PDB entry 2EW8 | X-ray diffraction, 2.10 A resolution | chains A and B of the 4 polymer chains in the assembly

[Chain A (and B)]
Molecule: (S)-1-Phenylethanol dehydrogenase
Organism: Azoarcus sp. EbN1
Notes: chain B of this document is another copy of the same molecule, construct and numbering; everything in this record applies to it too
Amino-acid sequence (249 residues; numbered 1 to 249; the number before each row is that of its first residue):
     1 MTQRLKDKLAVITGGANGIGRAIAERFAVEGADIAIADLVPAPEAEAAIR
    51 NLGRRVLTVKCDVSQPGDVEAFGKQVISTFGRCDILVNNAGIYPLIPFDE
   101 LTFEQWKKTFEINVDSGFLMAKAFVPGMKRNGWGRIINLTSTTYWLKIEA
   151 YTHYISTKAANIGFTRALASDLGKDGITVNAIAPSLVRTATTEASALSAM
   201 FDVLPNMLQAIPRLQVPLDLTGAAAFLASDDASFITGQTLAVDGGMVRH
Not modelled in the structure: 1-2, 188-205 (chain B: 1-2, 188-206)

[Chain A / chain B interface]
Residue-residue contacts - 61 pairs, chain A then chain B:
  Arg26(A) - Asp231(B)  salt bridge
  Arg166(A) - Arg248(B)  hydrogen bond (backbone-side chain)
  Arg166(A) - His249(B)  hydrogen bond (side chain-backbone)
  Ala169(A) - Ala210(B)
  Ser170(A) - Arg248(B)  hydrogen bond
  Gly173(A) - Ala210(B)
  Gly173(A) - Ile211(B)
  Gly173(A) - Pro212(B)
  Lys174(A) - Ala210(B)
  Lys174(A) - Pro212(B)
  Gln209(A) - Phe234(B)
  Ala210(A) - Ala169(B)
  Ala210(A) - Ser170(B)
  Ala210(A) - Gly173(B)
  Ala210(A) - Lys174(B)
  Ala210(A) - Thr236(B)
  Ile211(A) - Gly173(B)
  Ile211(A) - Ser233(B)
  Ile211(A) - Thr236(B)
  Pro212(A) - Lys174(B)
  Arg213(A) - Phe234(B)
  Gln215(A) - Phe234(B)
  Asp219(A) - Phe234(B)
  Gly222(A) - Phe226(B)
  Gly222(A) - Asp231(B)
  Ala223(A) - Phe226(B)  hydrophobic
  Phe226(A) - Gly222(B)
  Phe226(A) - Ala223(B)  hydrophobic
  Phe226(A) - Phe226(B)  hydrophobic
  Asp231(A) - Arg26(B)  salt bridge
  Asp231(A) - Gly222(B)
  Ser233(A) - Ile211(B)
  Phe234(A) - Gln209(B)
  Phe234(A) - Ile211(B)  hydrophobic
  Phe234(A) - Arg213(B)
  Phe234(A) - Gln215(B)
  Phe234(A) - Asp219(B)
  Phe234(A) - Asp243(B)
  Phe234(A) - Gly244(B)  hydrogen bond (backbone-backbone)
  Ile235(A) - Val242(B)  hydrophobic
  Thr236(A) - Ala210(B)
  Thr236(A) - Ile211(B)
  Thr236(A) - Gly244(B)
  Thr236(A) - Gly245(B)
  Gly237(A) - Arg248(B)
  Gln238(A) - Ala241(B)
  Gln238(A) - Val247(B)
  Gln238(A) - His249(B)
  Leu240(A) - Ile235(B)  hydrophobic
  Ala241(A) - Gln238(B)
  Val242(A) - Ile235(B)  hydrophobic
  Asp243(A) - Phe234(B)
  Gly244(A) - Phe234(B)  hydrogen bond (backbone-backbone)
  Gly244(A) - Thr236(B)
  Gly245(A) - Thr236(B)
  Val247(A) - Gln238(B)  hydrogen bond (backbone-side chain)
  Arg248(A) - Arg166(B)  hydrogen bond (side chain-backbone)
  Arg248(A) - Ser170(B)  hydrogen bond
  His249(A) - Arg166(B)  hydrogen bond (backbone-side chain)
  His249(A) - Gln238(B)
  His249(A) - His249(B)  hydrogen bond (backbone-side chain)
Other interface residues (no listed pair), chain A (35 interface residues in all): Arg4, Ala167, Thr239
Other interface residues (no listed pair), chain B (36 interface residues in all): Arg4, Thr178, Leu214, Gly237, Thr239, Leu240

[In short]
35 residues of chain A face 36 of chain B across their interface; the contacts include 10 hydrogen bonds and 2
salt bridges. Polar pairs include Arg26(A)-Asp231(B), Arg166(A)-Arg248(B) and Arg166(A)-His249(B).
Both chains are (S)-1-Phenylethanol dehydrogenase (Azoarcus sp. EbN1). Entry 2EW8 (Crystal Structure of the
(S)-Specific 1-Phenylethanol Dehydrogenase of the Denitrifying Bacterium Strain EbN1) was determined by X-ray
diffraction, deposited together with 2EWM.
